PDB entry 9D3O | electron microscopy, 3.00 A resolution | chains D and I of the 10 polymer chains in the assembly

Chain D:
Protein: Histone H2B type 1-M
Source organism: Homo sapiens
UniProtKB: Q99879 (H2B1M_HUMAN); residues 29-123 here correspond to UniProt positions 30-124 (UniProt number = residue number + 1)
Chain sequence (95 residues; row label = number of the first residue in the row):
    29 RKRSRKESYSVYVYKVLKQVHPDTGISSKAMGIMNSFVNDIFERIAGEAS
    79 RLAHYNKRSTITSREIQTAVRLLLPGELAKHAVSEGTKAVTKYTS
UniProt features mapped onto this chain:
  - modified residue: Lys34 (N6-(2-hydroxyisobutyryl)lysine), Glu35 (PolyADP-ribosyl glutamic acid), Ser36 (Phosphoserine), Lys43 (N6-(2-hydroxyisobutyryl)lysine), Lys46 (N6-(2-hydroxyisobutyryl)lysine), Lys57 (N6,N6-dimethyllysine), Arg79 (Dimethylated arginine), Lys85 (N6,N6,N6-trimethyllysine), Arg86 (Omega-N-methylarginine), Arg92 (Omega-N-methylarginine), Lys108 (N6-(2-hydroxyisobutyryl)lysine), Thr115 (Phosphothreonine), Lys116 (N6-(2-hydroxyisobutyryl)lysine), Lys120 (N6-(2-hydroxyisobutyryl)lysine)
  - glycosylation: Ser112 (O-linked (GlcNAc) serine)
  - cross-link (Glycyl lysine isopeptide (Lys-Gly)): Lys34 (interchain with G-Cter in ubiquitin), Lys120 (interchain with G-Cter in ubiquitin)
Reported in the primary citation:
  - binding site for noncoding strand (145-nt DNA) (chain I): Arg86

Chain I:
Molecule: noncoding strand (145-nt DNA)
Source organism: Xenopus borealis
Sequence (145 nucleotides; numbered -72 to 72; the number before each row is that of its first residue; numbers below 1 keep their minus sign (DC-72 is residue -72)):
   -72 CTTGTTTTCCTGCCTGGGGGAAAAGACCCTGGCATGGGGAGGAGCTGGGC
   -22 CCCCCCCAGAAGGCAGCACAAGGGGAGGAAAAGTCAGCCTTGTGCTCGCC
    28 TACGGCCATACCACCCTGAAAGTGCCCGATATCGTCTGATCTCGG

How chain D and chain I interact:
Residue-residue contacts (12):
  Arg29(D) with DC30(I), hydrogen bond to the sugar
  Lys30(D) with DG31(I), phosphate contact
  Ser32(D) with DC30(I), hydrogen bond to the phosphate
  Arg33(D) with DG-48(I), base contact; DC-46(I), sugar contact
  Tyr42(D) with DG-53(I), hydrogen bond to the phosphate
  Gly53(D) with DG-53(I), phosphate contact
  Ile54(D) with DG-53(I), phosphate contact
  Ser56(D) with DG-54(I), phosphate contact
  Arg86(D) with DG-34(I), salt bridge to the phosphate
  Ser87(D) with DG-34(I), hydrogen bond to the phosphate
  Thr88(D) with DG-34(I), phosphate contact
Other interface residues (no listed pair), chain D (13 interface residues in all): Ser55, Lys85
Other interface residues (no listed pair), chain I (9 interface residues in all): DA-52, DA-47

Summary:
13 residues of chain D face 9 of chain I across their interface; the contacts include 4 hydrogen bonds and 1
salt bridge. Polar pairs include Arg29(D)-DC30(I), Ser32(D)-DC30(I) and Tyr42(D)-DG-53(I). The paper reports a
binding site for noncoding strand (145-nt DNA) (chain I) at Arg86(D).
Here chain D is Histone H2B type 1-M (Homo sapiens) and chain I is noncoding strand (145-nt DNA) (Xenopus
borealis). Entry 9D3O (167-bp 5S rDNA nucleosome - closed) was determined by electron microscopy (same
publication as 9D3K, 9D3L, 9D3N, 9D3Q, 9D3R, 9D3S and 9D3T).
